2XWB - chains A and B of the 4 polymer chains in the assembly; structure by X-ray diffraction, 3.49 A resolution.

== Chain A ==
Molecule: Complement C3B beta chain
Source organism: Homo sapiens
UniProt: P01024 (CO3_HUMAN); residues 1-642 here correspond to UniProt positions 23-664 (UniProt number = residue number + 22)
Chain sequence (642 residues; each row starts with the number of its first residue):
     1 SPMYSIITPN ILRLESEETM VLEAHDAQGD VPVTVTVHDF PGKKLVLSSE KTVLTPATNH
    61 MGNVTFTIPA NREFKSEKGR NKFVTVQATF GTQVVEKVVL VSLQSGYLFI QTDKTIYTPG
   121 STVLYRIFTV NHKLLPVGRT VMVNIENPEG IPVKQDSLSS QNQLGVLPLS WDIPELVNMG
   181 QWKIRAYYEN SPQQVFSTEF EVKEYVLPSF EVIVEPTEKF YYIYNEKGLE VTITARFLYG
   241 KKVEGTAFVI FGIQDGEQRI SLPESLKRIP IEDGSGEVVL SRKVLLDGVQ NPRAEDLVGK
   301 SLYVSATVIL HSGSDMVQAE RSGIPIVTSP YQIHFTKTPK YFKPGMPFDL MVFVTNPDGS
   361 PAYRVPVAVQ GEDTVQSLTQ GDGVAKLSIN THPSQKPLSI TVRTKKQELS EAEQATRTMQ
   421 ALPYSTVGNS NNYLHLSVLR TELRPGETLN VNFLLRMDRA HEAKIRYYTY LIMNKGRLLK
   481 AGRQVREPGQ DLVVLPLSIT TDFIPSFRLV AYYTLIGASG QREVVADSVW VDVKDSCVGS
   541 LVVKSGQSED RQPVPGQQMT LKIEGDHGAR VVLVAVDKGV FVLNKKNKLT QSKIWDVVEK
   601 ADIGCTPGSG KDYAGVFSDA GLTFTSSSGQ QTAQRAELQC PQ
Not modelled in the structure: 76-77
Disulfides: Cys-605/Cys-640
Covalent attachments: N-acetylglucosamine (NAG) linked to Asn-63
Metal / ion sites: Mg2+: Asp-532, Val-533, Asp-535
UniProt features mapped onto this chain:
  - site: Ser-519, Gly-520 (Microbial infection: Cleavage)
  - modified residue (Phosphoserine): Ser-16, Ser-48, Ser-275, Ser-281
  - glycosylation: Asn-63 (N-linked (GlcNAc...) asparagine)

== Chain B ==
Molecule: Complement C3B alpha' chain
Source organism: Homo sapiens
UniProt: P01024 (CO3_HUMAN); residues 730-1641 here correspond to UniProt positions 752-1663 (UniProt number = residue number + 22)
Chain sequence (912 residues; numbered 730 to 1641; the number before each row is that of its first residue):
   730 DEDIIAEENI VSRSEFPESW LWNVEDLKEP PKNGISTKLM NIFLKDSITT WEILAVSMSD
   790 KKGICVADPF EVTVMQDFFI DLRLPYSVVR NEQVEIRAVL YNYRQNQELK VRVELLHNPA
   850 FCSLATTKRR HQQTVTIPPK SSLSVPYVIV PLKTGLQEVE VKAAVYHHFI SDGVRKSLKV
   910 VPEGIRMNKT VAVRTLDPER LGREGVQKED IPPADLSDQV PDTESETRIL LQGTPVAQMT
   970 EDAVDAERLK HLIVTPSGCG EENMIGMTPT VIAVHYLDET EQWEKFGLEK RQGALELIKK
  1030 GYTQQLAFRQ PSSAFAAFVK RAPSTWLTAY VVKVFSLAVN LIAIDSQVLC GAVKWLILEK
  1090 QKPDGVFQED APVIHQEMIG GLRNNNEKDM ALTAFVLISL QEAKDICEEQ VNSLPGSITK
  1150 AGDFLEANYM NLQRSYTVAI AGYALAQMGR LKGPLLNKFL TTAKDKNRWE DPGKQLYNVE
  1210 ATSYALLALL QLKDFDFVPP VVRWLNEQRY YGGGYGSTQA TFMVFQALAQ YQKDAPDHQE
  1270 LNLDVSLQLP SRSSKITHRI HWESASLLRS EETKENEGFT VTAEGKGQGT LSVVTMYHAK
  1330 AKDQLTCNKF DLKVTIKPAP ETEKRPQDAK NTMILEICTR YRGDQDATMS ILDISMMTGF
  1390 APDTDDLKQL ANGVDRYISK YELDKAFSDR NTLIIYLDKV SHSEDDCLAF KVHQYFNVEL
  1450 IQPGAVKVYA YYNLEESCTR FYHPEKEDGK LNKLCRDELC RCAEENCFIQ KSDDKVTLEE
  1510 RLDKACEPGV DYVYKTRLVK VQLSNDFDEY IMAIEQTIKS GSDEVQVGQQ RTFISPIKCR
  1570 EALKLEEKKH YLMWGLSSDF WGEKPNLSYI IGKDTWVEHW PEEDECQDEE NQKQCQDLGA
  1630 FTESMVVFGC PN
Not modelled in the structure: 1350-1358, 1501-1502
Disulfides: Cys-851/Cys-1491, Cys-1079/Cys-1136, Cys-1336/Cys-1467, Cys-1367/Cys-1436, Cys-1484/Cys-1489, Cys-1496/Cys-1568, Cys-1515/Cys-1639, Cys-1615/Cys-1624
Covalent attachments: N-acetylglucosamine (NAG) linked to Asn-917
Metal / ion sites: Mg2+: Asn-1641 (shared with 3 residues of chain F)
UniProt features mapped onto this chain:
  - region: Glu-1612 to Phe-1637 (Interaction with CFP/properdin)
  - site: Arg-932, Glu-933 (Cleavage), Arg-1281, Ser-1282 (Cleavage), Arg-1298, Ser-1299 (Cleavage), Asn-1641 (Coordinates Mg(2+) for interaction with Complement factor B Bb fragment (CFB))
  - modified residue (Phosphoserine): Ser-946, Ser-1299, Ser-1551
  - glycosylation (N-linked (GlcNAc...) asparagine): Asn-917, Asn-1595

== How chain A and chain B interact ==
Contacting residue pairs (202; chain A residue first):
  Phe-40(A) / Trp-1012(B)  hydrophobic
  Phe-40(A) / Leu-1017(B)  hydrophobic
  Phe-40(A) / Arg-1020(B)
  Pro-41(A) / Asp-1007(B)
  Pro-41(A) / Glu-1010(B)
  Pro-41(A) / Trp-1012(B)
  Pro-41(A) / Arg-1020(B)
  Gly-42(A) / Arg-1020(B)
  Asn-81(A) / Glu-1013(B)
  Phe-83(A) / Glu-1013(B)
  Glu-96(A) / Glu-1018(B)
  Glu-96(A) / Gln-1021(B)
  Val-98(A) / Glu-1018(B)
  Asp-113(A) / Ser-748(B)  hydrogen bond
  Asp-113(A) / Trp-751(B)
  Lys-114(A) / Glu-747(B)  salt bridge
  Lys-114(A) / Ser-748(B)
  Pro-119(A) / Lys-908(B)
  Leu-124(A) / Trp-751(B)
  Tyr-125(A) / Trp-751(B)
  Arg-126(A) / Trp-751(B)
  Phe-128(A) / Val-785(B)  hydrophobic
  Phe-128(A) / Met-787(B)  hydrophobic
  Phe-128(A) / Ile-793(B)  hydrophobic
  Leu-134(A) / Gly-792(B)
  Leu-134(A) / Ile-793(B)
  Leu-135(A) / Asp-789(B)
  Leu-135(A) / Lys-790(B)
  Leu-135(A) / Lys-791(B)
  Leu-135(A) / Gly-792(B)
  Pro-136(A) / Met-787(B)  hydrophobic
  Pro-136(A) / Ser-788(B)
  Pro-136(A) / Asp-789(B)
  Asn-147(A) / Leu-1297(B)
  Ile-151(A) / Gln-961(B)
  Ile-151(A) / Leu-1297(B)  hydrophobic
  Pro-152(A) / Ser-1295(B)
  Pro-152(A) / Leu-1296(B)
  Pro-152(A) / Leu-1297(B)  hydrogen bond (backbone-backbone)
  Val-153(A) / Leu-1297(B)
  Gln-155(A) / Leu-1296(B)
  Leu-164(A) / Met-787(B)
  Glu-175(A) / Lys-908(B)  salt bridge
  Leu-176(A) / Arg-915(B)
  Leu-176(A) / Glu-955(B)
  Leu-176(A) / Arg-957(B)  hydrogen bond (backbone-side chain)
  Glu-204(A) / Tyr-815(B)
  Tyr-205(A) / Glu-747(B)  hydrogen bond
  Tyr-205(A) / Tyr-815(B)
  Leu-207(A) / Glu-747(B)
  Leu-207(A) / Arg-812(B)  hydrogen bond (backbone-side chain)
  Pro-208(A) / Arg-812(B)
  Ser-209(A) / Arg-812(B)
  Phe-237(A) / Tyr-830(B)
  Phe-237(A) / Tyr-832(B)
  Leu-238(A) / Thr-778(B)
  Leu-238(A) / Thr-779(B)  hydrogen bond (backbone-side chain)
  Tyr-239(A) / Ile-777(B)  hydrophobic
  Tyr-239(A) / Thr-802(B)
  Tyr-239(A) / Met-804(B)
  Tyr-239(A) / Phe-808(B)
  Tyr-239(A) / Tyr-830(B)
  Tyr-239(A) / Tyr-832(B)  hydrogen bond
  Lys-241(A) / Met-804(B)
  Lys-241(A) / Tyr-832(B)
  Thr-246(A) / Tyr-1425(B)  hydrogen bond
  Phe-248(A) / Met-1378(B)  hydrophobic
  Phe-248(A) / Tyr-1425(B)  hydrophobic
  Phe-248(A) / Tyr-1460(B)  hydrophobic
  Ile-250(A) / Tyr-1460(B)
  Leu-266(A) / Met-1378(B)  hydrophobic
  Leu-266(A) / Tyr-1460(B)
  Arg-268(A) / Met-1378(B)
  Arg-268(A) / Tyr-1406(B)
  Arg-268(A) / Asp-1427(B)  salt bridge
  Thr-307(A) / Tyr-1460(B)
  Leu-310(A) / Ile-1423(B)
  His-311(A) / Ser-1408(B)
  His-311(A) / Tyr-1410(B)
  His-311(A) / Ile-1423(B)
  Ser-312(A) / Arg-826(B)  hydrogen bond (backbone-side chain)
  Gly-313(A) / Asp-1382(B)
  Gly-313(A) / Ile-1423(B)
  Ser-314(A) / Arg-812(B)
  Ser-314(A) / Arg-826(B)
  Ser-314(A) / Val-828(B)
  Ser-314(A) / Ser-873(B)
  Asp-315(A) / Arg-812(B)  salt bridge
  Met-316(A) / Tyr-1460(B)
  Gln-318(A) / Tyr-1461(B)  hydrogen bond (side chain-backbone)
  Cys-537(A) / Cys-794(B)  disulfide
  Val-538(A) / Lys-791(B)
  Ser-540(A) / Ile-764(B)
  Leu-541(A) / Ala-784(B)
  Leu-541(A) / Val-785(B)
  Leu-541(A) / Ser-786(B)
  Leu-541(A) / Cys-794(B)
  Leu-541(A) / Ala-796(B)
  Val-543(A) / Ala-784(B)  hydrophobic
  Val-543(A) / Phe-799(B)
  Lys-544(A) / Phe-799(B)
  Ser-545(A) / Phe-799(B)
  Gln-552(A) / Thr-802(B)
  Gln-552(A) / Met-804(B)
  Pro-553(A) / Leu-773(B)  hydrophobic
  Pro-553(A) / Thr-802(B)
  Pro-553(A) / Val-803(B)
  Pro-553(A) / Met-804(B)
  Val-554(A) / Val-803(B)
  Pro-555(A) / Lys-774(B)
  Pro-555(A) / Asp-775(B)
  Pro-555(A) / Ile-777(B)  hydrophobic
  Pro-555(A) / Val-803(B)
  Pro-555(A) / Met-804(B)
  Gly-556(A) / Leu-773(B)
  Gly-556(A) / Lys-774(B)  hydrogen bond (backbone-backbone)
  Gln-557(A) / Ile-771(B)
  Gln-557(A) / Phe-772(B)
  Gln-557(A) / Leu-773(B)  hydrogen bond (backbone-backbone)
  Gln-558(A) / Asn-770(B)  hydrogen bond
  Gln-558(A) / Ile-771(B)
  Gln-558(A) / Phe-772(B)
  Met-559(A) / Met-769(B)
  Met-559(A) / Asn-770(B)
  Met-559(A) / Ile-771(B)  hydrogen bond (backbone-backbone)
  Met-559(A) / Leu-773(B)  hydrophobic
  Met-559(A) / Val-801(B)  hydrophobic
  Thr-560(A) / Leu-768(B)
  Thr-560(A) / Met-769(B)
  Leu-561(A) / Lys-767(B)
  Leu-561(A) / Leu-768(B)
  Leu-561(A) / Met-769(B)  hydrogen bond (backbone-backbone)
  Leu-561(A) / Ile-782(B)  hydrophobic
  Lys-562(A) / Thr-766(B)
  Lys-562(A) / Lys-767(B)
  Lys-562(A) / Leu-768(B)
  Ile-563(A) / Ser-765(B)
  Ile-563(A) / Thr-766(B)
  Ile-563(A) / Lys-767(B)  hydrogen bond (backbone-backbone)
  Ile-563(A) / Met-769(B)  hydrophobic
  Glu-564(A) / Ile-764(B)
  Glu-564(A) / Ser-765(B)
  Glu-564(A) / Thr-766(B)
  Gly-565(A) / Leu-756(B)
  Gly-565(A) / Gly-763(B)
  Gly-565(A) / Ile-764(B)
  Gly-565(A) / Ser-765(B)  hydrogen bond (backbone-backbone)
  Asp-566(A) / Leu-756(B)
  Asp-566(A) / Lys-791(B)
  His-567(A) / Leu-756(B)
  His-567(A) / Pro-760(B)
  His-567(A) / Ser-765(B)  hydrogen bond
  Gly-568(A) / Leu-756(B)  hydrogen bond (backbone-backbone)
  Ala-569(A) / Asp-755(B)
  Ala-569(A) / Leu-756(B)  hydrogen bond (backbone-backbone)
  Ala-569(A) / Met-787(B)
  Ala-569(A) / Ser-788(B)
  Arg-570(A) / Val-753(B)
  Arg-570(A) / Glu-754(B)
  Arg-570(A) / Asp-755(B)  salt bridge
  Arg-570(A) / Val-785(B)
  Arg-570(A) / Ser-786(B)
  Arg-570(A) / Met-787(B)  hydrogen bond (backbone-backbone)
  Val-571(A) / Val-753(B)
  Val-571(A) / Glu-754(B)  hydrogen bond (backbone-backbone)
  Val-571(A) / Val-785(B)
  Val-572(A) / Asn-752(B)
  Val-572(A) / Val-753(B)  hydrophobic
  Val-572(A) / Leu-783(B)
  Val-572(A) / Ala-784(B)
  Val-572(A) / Val-785(B)  hydrogen bond (backbone-backbone)
  Leu-573(A) / Leu-750(B)
  Leu-573(A) / Trp-751(B)
  Leu-573(A) / Asn-752(B)  hydrogen bond (backbone-backbone)
  Leu-573(A) / Met-769(B)  hydrophobic
  Leu-573(A) / Leu-783(B)
  Leu-573(A) / Ala-784(B)  hydrophobic
  Val-574(A) / Trp-749(B)
  Val-574(A) / Leu-750(B)  hydrogen bond (backbone-backbone)
  Val-574(A) / Trp-751(B)  hydrophobic
  Val-574(A) / Glu-781(B)
  Val-574(A) / Ile-782(B)
  Val-574(A) / Leu-783(B)  hydrogen bond (backbone-backbone)
  Ala-575(A) / Ser-748(B)
  Ala-575(A) / Trp-749(B)  hydrogen bond (backbone-backbone)
  Ala-575(A) / Leu-750(B)
  Ala-575(A) / Glu-781(B)
  Val-576(A) / Glu-747(B)
  Val-576(A) / Trp-780(B)
  Val-576(A) / Glu-781(B)  hydrogen bond (backbone-backbone)
  Asp-577(A) / Glu-747(B)  hydrogen bond (backbone-backbone)
  Asp-577(A) / Thr-778(B)  hydrogen bond
  Asp-577(A) / Trp-780(B)
  Lys-578(A) / Thr-779(B)  hydrogen bond (backbone-backbone)
  Lys-578(A) / Glu-800(B)  salt bridge
  Phe-581(A) / Glu-781(B)
  Lys-588(A) / Glu-781(B)  salt bridge
  Thr-590(A) / Val-795(B)
  Gln-591(A) / Cys-794(B)
  Gln-591(A) / Val-795(B)
  Gln-634(A) / Glu-1013(B)
  Gln-634(A) / Leu-1017(B)
Interface residues without a listed pair, chain A (105 interface residues in all): Arg-80, Lys-97, Phe-109, Gln-111, Ile-116, Val-130, Lys-154, Gly-165, Val-166, Asn-178, Val-206, Pro-270, Ile-309, Gly-539, Val-580, Leu-589, Ile-594, Ala-636
Interface residues without a listed pair, chain B (96 interface residues in all): Arg-742, Glu-758, Ser-776, Gln-805, Asp-810, Leu-813, Pro-814, Lys-1014, Gly-1016, Glu-1411, Tyr-1458, Leu-1463
Inter-chain disulfides: Cys-537(A)/Cys-794(B)

== In short ==
105 residues of chain A and 96 residues of chain B are in contact, with 1 disulfide bond, 31 hydrogen bonds
and 7 salt bridges. Polar contacts include Lys-114(A)/Glu-747(B), Glu-175(A)/Lys-908(B) and
Arg-268(A)/Asp-1427(B). Covalently linked N-acetylglucosamine: at Asn-63(A). N-acetylglucosamine is covalently
linked to Asn-917(B).
Chain A is Complement C3B beta chain and chain B is Complement C3B alpha' chain, both from Homo sapiens; the
structure, Crystal Structure of Complement C3b in complex with Factors B and D, was determined by X-ray
diffraction, deposited together with 2XW9, 2XWA and 2XWJ.
